6W6H - chains D and N of the 7 polymer chains in the assembly; structure by electron microscopy, 3.30 A resolution.

# Chain D
Name: Chaperone protein ClpB
From: Mycobacterium tuberculosis
Reference sequence: P9WPD0 (CLPB_MYCTO); residue numbers follow UniProt; this construct covers 1-848
Chain sequence (848 residues; each row starts with the number of its first residue):
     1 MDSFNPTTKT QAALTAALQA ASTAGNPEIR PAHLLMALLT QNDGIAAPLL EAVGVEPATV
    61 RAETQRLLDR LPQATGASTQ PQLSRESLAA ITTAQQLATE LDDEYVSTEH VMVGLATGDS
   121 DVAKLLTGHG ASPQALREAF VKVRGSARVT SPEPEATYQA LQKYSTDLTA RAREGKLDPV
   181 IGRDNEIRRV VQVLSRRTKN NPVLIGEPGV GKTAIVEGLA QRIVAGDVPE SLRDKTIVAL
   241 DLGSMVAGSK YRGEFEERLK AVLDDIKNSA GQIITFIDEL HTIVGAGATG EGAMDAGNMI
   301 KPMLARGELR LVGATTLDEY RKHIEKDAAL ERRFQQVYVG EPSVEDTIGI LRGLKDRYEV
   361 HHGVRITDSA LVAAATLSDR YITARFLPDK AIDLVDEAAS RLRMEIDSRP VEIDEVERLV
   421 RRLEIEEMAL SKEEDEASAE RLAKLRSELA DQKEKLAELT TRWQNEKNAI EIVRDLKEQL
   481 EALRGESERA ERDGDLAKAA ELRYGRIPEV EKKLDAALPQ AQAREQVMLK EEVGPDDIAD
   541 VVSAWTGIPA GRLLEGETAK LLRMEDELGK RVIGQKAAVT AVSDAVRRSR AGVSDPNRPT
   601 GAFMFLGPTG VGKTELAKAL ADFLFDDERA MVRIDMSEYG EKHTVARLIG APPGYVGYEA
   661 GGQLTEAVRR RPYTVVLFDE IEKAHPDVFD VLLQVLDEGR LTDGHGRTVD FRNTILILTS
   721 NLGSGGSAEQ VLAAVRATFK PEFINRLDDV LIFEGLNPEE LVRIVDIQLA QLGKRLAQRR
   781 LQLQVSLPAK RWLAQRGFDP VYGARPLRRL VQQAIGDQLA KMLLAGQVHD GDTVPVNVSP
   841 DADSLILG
Unresolved in the structure: 1-158, 289-294, 411-529, 846-848
Residues lining bound ligands:
  - ATP-gamma-S (AGS; phosphothiophosphoric acid-adenylate ester), molecule 1: Asp178, Pro179, Val180, Ile181, Pro208, Gly209, Val210, Gly211, Lys212, Thr213, Ala214, Thr316, Ile350, Leu354, Pro388, Asp389, Ile392
  - ATP-gamma-S (AGS), molecule 2: Ala329, Arg332, Arg333
  - ATP-gamma-S (AGS), molecule 3: Arg571, Val572, Ile573, Pro608, Thr609, Gly610, Val611, Gly612, Lys613, Thr614, Glu615, Glu680, Asn721, Leu756, Ile764, Gln768, Ala804, Arg805, Arg808
Curated features (UniProtKB/Swiss-Prot):
  - binding site (ATP): Gly206 to Thr213, Gly607 to Thr614
Reported in the primary citation:
  - mutagenesis - L18R, S22R, L88R, T92R: unchanged catalytic activity (ATP hydrolysis)
  - mutagenesis - R365A, D368R, E434K, E436R: unchanged catalytic activity (ClpB ATPase activity)
  - mutagenesis - R422A: abolished catalytic activity on refold a protein substrate
  - mutagenesis - L18R, L88R, R365A, D368R, E436R, L496A, Y504A: abolished catalytic activity
  - mutagenesis - E434K: decreased catalytic activity on aggregated luciferase reactivation
  - mutagenesis - Q11R, T15R: abolished expression
  - mutagenesis - S22R, T92R: decreased catalytic activity on aggregate luciferase reactivation
  - mutagenesis - R503A: unchanged catalytic activity

# Chain N
Name: Substrate
From: Mycobacterium tuberculosis
Chain sequence (31 residues; each row starts with the number of its first residue; X marks 31 residues of unknown identity (built as UNK)):
     1 XXXXXXXXXX XXXXXXXXXX XXXXXXXXXX X
Unresolved in the structure: 27-31

# Interface between chain D and chain N
Chain D side of the interface, 7 residues: Tyr251, Arg252, Ala288, His643, Gly654, Tyr655, Val656

# Summary
No residue of chain D is in contact with chain N. Bound to chain D: 3 copies of ATP-gamma-S. From the paper:
L18R, L88R and R365A of chain D, among others, abolish catalytic activity; Q11R and T15R of chain D abolish
expression; 14 substitutions were tested in all.
Here chain D is Chaperone protein ClpB and chain N is Substrate, both from Mycobacterium tuberculosis. Entry
6W6H (The Mycobacterium tuberculosis ClpB disaggregase hexamer structure in conformation II in the presence of
DnaK chaperone ...) was determined by electron microscopy, deposited together with 6W6I, 6W6J and 6W6G.
